PDB entry 5XFZ | X-ray diffraction, 1.55 A resolution | chain A

Chain A:
Protein: Poly(ethylene terephthalate) hydrolase
Organism: Ideonella sakaiensis (strain 201-F6)
Notes: EC 3.1.1.101
Reference sequence: A0A0K8P6T7 (PETH_IDESA); residues 1-261 here correspond to UniProt positions 30-290 (UniProt number = residue number + 29)
Sequence (262 residues; each row starts with the number of its first residue; numbering starts at 0):
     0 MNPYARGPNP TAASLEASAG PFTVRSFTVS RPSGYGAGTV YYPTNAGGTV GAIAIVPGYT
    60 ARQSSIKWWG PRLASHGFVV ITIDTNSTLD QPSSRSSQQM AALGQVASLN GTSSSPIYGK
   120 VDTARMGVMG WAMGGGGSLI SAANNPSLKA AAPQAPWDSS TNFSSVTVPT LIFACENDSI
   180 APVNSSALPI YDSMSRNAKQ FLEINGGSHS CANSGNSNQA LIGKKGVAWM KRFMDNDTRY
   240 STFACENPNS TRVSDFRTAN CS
Disulfide bonds: C174-C210, C244-C260
Sequence notes: initiating methionine (0); engineered mutation G103 (Arg132 in A0A0K8P6T7), A131 (Ser160 in A0A0K8P6T7)
Reported in the primary citation:
  - mutagenesis - Y58A, W130A, W130H, M132A, W156A, C174S, I179A, S185H (43.87 +/- 0.30%), C210S: decreased catalytic activity
  - mutagenesis - T59A: unchanged catalytic activity on producing MHET
  - mutagenesis - T59A: decreased catalytic activity on producing TPA

Summary:
The paper reports that Y58A, W130A and W130H, among others, reduce catalytic activity; T59A reduces catalytic
activity on producing TPA; 10 substitutions were tested in all.
Chain A is Poly(ethylene terephthalate) hydrolase (Ideonella sakaiensis (strain 201-F6)); the structure,
Crystal structure of a novel PET hydrolase R103G/S131A mutant from Ideonella sakaiensis 201-F6, was determined
by X-ray diffraction, deposited together with 5XFY, 5XG0, 5XH2 and 5XH3.
